5SB3 - chains C and D of the 6 polymer chains in the assembly; structure by X-ray diffraction, 2.20 A resolution.

# Chain C
Protein: Tubulin alpha-1B chain
Organism: Bos taurus
Reference sequence: P81947 (TBA1B_BOVIN); numbering as in UniProt (aligned over 1-451)
Sequence (451 residues; numbered 1 to 451; the number before each row is that of its first residue):
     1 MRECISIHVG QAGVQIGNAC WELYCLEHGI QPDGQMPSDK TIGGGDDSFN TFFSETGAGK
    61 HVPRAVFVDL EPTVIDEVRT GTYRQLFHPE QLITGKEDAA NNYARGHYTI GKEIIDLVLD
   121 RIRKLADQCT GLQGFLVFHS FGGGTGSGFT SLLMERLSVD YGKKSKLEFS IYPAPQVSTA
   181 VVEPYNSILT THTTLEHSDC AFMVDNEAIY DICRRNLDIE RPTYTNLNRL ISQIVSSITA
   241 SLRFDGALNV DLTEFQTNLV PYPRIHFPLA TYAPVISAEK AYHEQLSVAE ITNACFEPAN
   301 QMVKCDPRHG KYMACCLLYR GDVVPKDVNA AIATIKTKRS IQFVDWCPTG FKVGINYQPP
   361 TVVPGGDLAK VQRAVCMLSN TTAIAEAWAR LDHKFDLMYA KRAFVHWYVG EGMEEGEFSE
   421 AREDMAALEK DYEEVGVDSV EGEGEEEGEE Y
Not modelled in the structure: 441-451
Ion coordination: Ca2+: Asp39, Thr41, Gly44, Glu55
Residues lining bound ligands:
  - 47F (N-[4-(2-anilino-1,3-thiazol-4-yl)phenyl]acetamide): Cys4, Gln133, Gly134, Phe135, Leu136, Ser165, Leu167, Leu242, Thr253, Gln256, Thr257
  - GTP (guanosine-5'-triphosphate): Gly10, Gln11, Ala12, Gln15, Ile16, Asp69, Asp98, Ala99, Ala100, Asn101, Ser140, Gly142, Gly143, Gly144, Thr145, Gly146, Ile171, Pro173, Val177, Ser178, Thr179, Glu183, Asn206, Tyr224, Leu227, Asn228, Ile231
Reported in the primary citation:
  - binding site for 47F: Gln256, Thr257

# Chain D
Protein: Tubulin beta-2B chain
Organism: Bos taurus
Reference sequence: Q6B856 (TBB2B_BOVIN); the author numbering skips numbers that UniProt does not, so the offset changes along the chain: 1-42 = UniProt 1-42; 45-360 = UniProt 43-358; 369-455 = UniProt 359-445
Sequence (445 residues; numbered 1 to 455; 10 numbers in that range are skipped by the numbering (no residue carries them; nothing is unmodelled there); the number before each row is that of its first residue):
     1 MREIVHIQAG QCGNQIGAKF WEVISDEHGI DPTGSYHGDS DL
    45 QLERINVYYN EATGNKYVPR AILVDLEPGT MDSVRSGPFG QIFRPDNFVF GQSGAGNNWA
   105 KGHYTEGAEL VDSVLDVVRK ESESCDCLQG FQLTHSLGGG TGSGMGTLLI SKIREEYPDR
   165 IMNTFSVMPS PKVSDTVVEP YNATLSVHQL VENTDETYCI DNEALYDICF RTLKLTTPTY
   225 GDLNHLVSAT MSGVTTCLRF PGQLNADLRK LAVNMVPFPR LHFFMPGFAP LTSRGSQQYR
   285 ALTVPELTQQ MFDSKNMMAA CDPRHGRYLT VAAIFRGRMS MKEVDEQMLN VQNKNSSYFV
   345 EWIPNNVKTA VCDIPP
   369 RGLKMSATFI GNSTAIQELF KRISEQFTAM FRRKAFLHWY TGEGMDEMEF TEAESNMNDL
   429 VSEYQQYQDA TADEQGEFEE EEGEDEA
Not modelled in the structure: 280-285, 442-455
Ion coordination: Mg2+: Gln11 (together with GDP)
Residues lining bound ligands: GDP (guanosine-5'-diphosphate): Gly10, Gln11, Cys12, Gln15, Ile16, Asp69, Ala99, Asn101, Ser140, Gly142, Gly143, Gly144, Thr145, Gly146, Val171, Pro173, Val177, Ser178, Glu183, Asn206, Leu209, Tyr224, Leu227, Asn228, Val231
Curated features (UniProtKB/Swiss-Prot):
  - motif: Met1 to Ile4 (MREI motif)
  - binding site (GTP): Gln11, Glu71, Ser140, Gly144, Thr145, Gly146, Asn206, Asn228
  - binding site (Mg(2+)): Glu71
  - modified residue: Ser40 (Phosphoserine), Thr57 (Phosphothreonine), Lys60 (N6-acetyllysine), Ser174 (Phosphoserine), Thr287 (Phosphothreonine), Thr292 (Phosphothreonine), Arg320 (Omega-N-methylarginine), Glu448 (5-glutamyl polyglutamate)
  - cross-link (Glycyl lysine isopeptide (Lys-Gly)): Lys60 (interchain with G-Cter in ubiquitin), Lys326 (interchain with G-Cter in ubiquitin)
Reported in the primary citation:
  - binding site for 47F: Asn102, Trp407

# How chain C and chain D interact
Contacting residue pairs (53; chain C residue first):
  Gln11(C) - Gln247(D)  hydrogen bond
  Lys96(C) - Arg2(D)
  Lys96(C) - Asp130(D)  salt bridge
  Glu97(C) - Arg2(D)  salt bridge
  Glu97(C) - Cys131(D)
  Glu97(C) - Arg164(D)  salt bridge
  Asp98(C) - Asp251(D)
  Asp98(C) - Lys254(D)  salt bridge
  Ala100(C) - Arg253(D)
  Ala100(C) - Lys254(D)
  Ala100(C) - Val257(D)
  Asn101(C) - Lys254(D)
  Arg105(C) - Arg253(D)
  Pro175(C) - Asn349(D)
  Ser178(C) - Lys352(D)  hydrogen bond
  Thr179(C) - Gln247(D)
  Thr179(C) - Leu248(D)
  Thr179(C) - Asn258(D)  hydrogen bond (backbone-side chain)
  Ala180(C) - Asn258(D)
  Val181(C) - Asn258(D)  hydrogen bond (backbone-side chain)
  Val181(C) - Ile347(D)  hydrophobic
  Tyr210(C) - Asp329(D)
  Glu220(C) - Lys326(D)
  Arg221(C) - Met325(D)
  Arg221(C) - Asp329(D)  salt bridge
  Tyr224(C) - Gln247(D)
  Lys394(C) - Asn349(D)  hydrogen bond
  Leu397(C) - Glu345(D)
  Leu397(C) - Trp346(D)
  Leu397(C) - Pro348(D)  hydrophobic
  Leu397(C) - Ala440(D)  hydrophobic
  Met398(C) - Trp346(D)  hydrogen bond (backbone-backbone)
  Met398(C) - Pro348(D)
  Lys401(C) - Phe262(D)
  Lys401(C) - Trp346(D)
  Lys401(C) - Ala438(D)
  Lys401(C) - Thr439(D)  hydrogen bond (side chain-backbone)
  Arg402(C) - Phe262(D)
  Ala403(C) - Pro261(D)
  Ala403(C) - Phe262(D)  hydrophobic
  Phe404(C) - Val257(D)
  Phe404(C) - Asn258(D)
  Phe404(C) - Val260(D)
  Phe404(C) - Pro261(D)  hydrogen bond (backbone-backbone)
  Phe404(C) - Thr314(D)
  Phe404(C) - Ile347(D)  hydrophobic
  His406(C) - Val260(D)
  His406(C) - Pro261(D)  hydrogen bond (side chain-backbone)
  His406(C) - Phe262(D)
  His406(C) - Pro263(D)
  Trp407(C) - Ala256(D)
  Trp407(C) - Val257(D)
  Trp407(C) - Val260(D)  hydrogen bond (side chain-backbone)
Interface residues without a listed pair, chain C (27 interface residues in all): Val182, Glu411
Interface residues without a listed pair, chain D (30 interface residues in all): Asn350

# Overview
The interface between chain C and chain D involves 27 residues on one side and 30 on the other; the contacts
include 10 hydrogen bonds and 5 salt bridges. Among the polar pairs are Lys96(C)-Asp130(D), Glu97(C)-Arg2(D)
and Glu97(C)-Arg164(D). From the paper: a binding site for 47F at Gln256(C), Thr257(C) and Asn102(D) among
others.
Chain C is Tubulin alpha-1B chain and chain D is Tubulin beta-2B chain, both from Bos taurus; the structure,
Tubulin-todalam-4-complex, was determined by X-ray diffraction, deposited together with 5SB4, 5SB5, 5SB6, 5SB7
and 7Z7D.
